PDB entry 3MKF | X-ray diffraction, 1.33 A resolution | chain A

Chain A:
Protein: Beta-lactamase SHV-1
Organism: Klebsiella pneumoniae
Notes: EC 3.5.2.6
UniProtKB: P0AD64 (BLA1_KLEPN); the author numbering skips numbers that UniProt does not, so the offset changes along the chain: 26-238 = UniProt 22-234; 240-252 = UniProt 235-247; 254-292 = UniProt 248-286
Chain sequence (265 residues; numbered 26 to 292; 2 numbers in that range are skipped by the numbering (no residue carries them; nothing is unmodelled there); the number before each row is that of its first residue):
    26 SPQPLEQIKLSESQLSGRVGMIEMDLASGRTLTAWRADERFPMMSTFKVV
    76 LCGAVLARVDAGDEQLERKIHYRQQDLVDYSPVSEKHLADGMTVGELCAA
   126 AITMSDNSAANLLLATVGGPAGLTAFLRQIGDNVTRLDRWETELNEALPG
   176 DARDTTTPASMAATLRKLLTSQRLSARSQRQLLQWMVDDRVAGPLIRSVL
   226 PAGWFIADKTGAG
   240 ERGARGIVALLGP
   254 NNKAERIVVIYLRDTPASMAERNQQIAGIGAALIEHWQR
Disulfides: Cys77-Cys123
Ligand contacts:
  - CZ7 (({[(2R)-2-{[(4-ethyl-2,3-dioxo-3,4-dihydropyrazin-1(2H)-yl)carbonyl]amino}-2-(4-hydroxyphenyl)acetyl]amino}methyl)boronic acid): Met69, Ser70, Lys73, Tyr105, Ser130, Asn132, Glu166, Thr167, Glu168, Leu169, Asn170, Gly236, Ala237, Gly238, Glu240, Met272
  - cyclohexyl-hexyl-beta-D-maltoside (MA4), molecule 1: Ser26, Ile221, Val224, Leu225, Pro226, Ile231, Ile246, Ala248, Leu250, Val261, Ile263, Ile279, Ala280, Gly283, Ala284, Ile287, Glu288
  - cyclohexyl-hexyl-beta-D-maltoside (MA4), molecule 2: Ala217, Ile221, Thr235, Arg244, Ile246, Asn276, Ile279, Ala280
Swiss-Prot annotation at these positions:
  - active site: Ser70 (Nucleophile), Glu168 (Proton acceptor)
  - binding site (a beta-lactam): Lys73, Ser130, Glu166

In short:
Ligands of chain A: compound CZ7 and cyclohexyl-hexyl-beta-D-maltoside. Curated annotation (UniProt) lists
active-site residues Ser70 and Glu168 and 3 beta-lactam-binding residues.
Chain A is Beta-lactamase SHV-1 (Klebsiella pneumoniae); the structure, SHV-1 beta-lactamase complex with
GB0301, was determined by X-ray diffraction, deposited together with 3MKE, 3MXR and 3MXS.
